Entry 8G6N (electron microscopy, 3.50 A resolution); this record covers chains C and D of the 7 polymer chains in the assembly.

[Chain C (and D)]
Protein: Capsid protein
Source organism: Human immunodeficiency virus 1
Notes: chain D of this document is another copy of the same molecule, construct and numbering; everything in this record applies to it too
Reference sequence: B6DRA0 (B6DRA0_9HIV1); residues 1-231 here correspond to UniProt positions 133-363 (UniProt number = residue number + 132)
Sequence (238 residues; numbered 0 to 237; the number before each row is that of its first residue; numbering starts at 0):
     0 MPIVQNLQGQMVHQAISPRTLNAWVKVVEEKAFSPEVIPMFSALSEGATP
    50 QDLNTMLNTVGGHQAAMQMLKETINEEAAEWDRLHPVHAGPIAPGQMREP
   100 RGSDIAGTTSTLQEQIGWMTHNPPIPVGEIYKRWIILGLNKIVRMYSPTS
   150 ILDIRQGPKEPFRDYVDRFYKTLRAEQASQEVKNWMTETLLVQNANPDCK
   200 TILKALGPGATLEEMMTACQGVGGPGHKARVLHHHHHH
Unresolved in the structure: 0, 86-95, 223-237 (chain D: 0-11, 86-95, 221-237)
Differences from the reference sequence: initiating methionine (0); expression tag (232-237)

[Chain C / chain D interface]
Contacting residue pairs - 9 pairs, chain C then chain D:
  Leu151(C) with Thr188(D); Leu189(D), hydrophobic; Gln192(D)
  Val181(C) with Glu180(D)
  Trp184(C) with Val181(D), hydrophobic; Trp184(D), hydrophobic
  Thr188(C) with Leu151(D)
  Leu189(C) with Leu151(D), hydrophobic
  Gln192(C) with Leu151(D)
Interface residues without a listed pair, chain C (10 interface residues in all): Ile150, Asp152, Glu180, Met185
Interface residues without a listed pair, chain D (8 interface residues in all): Met185

[Overview]
10 residues of chain C face 8 of chain D across their interface.
Chain C and chain D are both Capsid protein (Human immunodeficiency virus 1); the structure, HIV-1 capsid
lattice bound to dNTPs, was determined by electron microscopy, deposited together with 8G6K, 8G6L, 8G6M and
8G6O.
